Entry 7VDM (electron microscopy, 2.98 A resolution); this record covers chains B and S of the 6 polymer chains in the assembly.

# Chain B
Protein: Guanine nucleotide-binding protein G(I)/G(S)/G(T) subunit beta-1
From: Homo sapiens
UniProt: P62873 (GBB1_HUMAN); numbering as in UniProt (aligned over 2-340)
Sequence (358 residues; row label = number of the first residue in the row; numbers below 1 keep their minus sign (Met-17 is residue -17)):
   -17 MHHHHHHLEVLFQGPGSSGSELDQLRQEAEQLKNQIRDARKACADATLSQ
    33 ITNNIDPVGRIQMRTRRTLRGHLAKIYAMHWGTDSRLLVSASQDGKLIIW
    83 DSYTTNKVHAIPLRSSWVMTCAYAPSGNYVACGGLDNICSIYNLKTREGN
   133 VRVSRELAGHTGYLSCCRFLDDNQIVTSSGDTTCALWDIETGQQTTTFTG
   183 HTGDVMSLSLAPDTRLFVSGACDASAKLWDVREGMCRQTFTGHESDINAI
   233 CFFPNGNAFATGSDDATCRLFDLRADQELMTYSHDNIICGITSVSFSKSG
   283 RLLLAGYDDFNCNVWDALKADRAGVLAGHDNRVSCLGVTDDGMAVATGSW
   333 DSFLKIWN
Unresolved in the structure: -17 to 1
Differences from the reference sequence: initiating methionine (-17); expression tag (-16 to 1)
UniProt features mapped onto this chain:
  - modified residue: Ser2 (N-acetylserine), His266 (Phosphohistidine)
Disulfides: Cys121-Cys149

# Chain S
Protein: scFv
From: Homo sapiens
Notes: antibody fragment or engineered binder
Sequence (285 residues; numbered -36 to 235 plus 14 insertion-coded residues; 1 number in that range is skipped by the numbering (no residue carries it; nothing is unmodelled there); the number before each row is that of its first residue; a row labelled like 120A-120N holds insertion residues (120A, then the next letters in order); numbers below 1 keep their minus sign (Met-36 is residue -36)):
   -36 MLLVNQSHQGFNKEHTSKMVSAIVLYVLLAAAAHSAFAVQLVESGGGLVQ
    14 PGGSRKLSCSASGFAFSSFGMHWVRQAPEKGLEWVAYISSGSGTIYYADT
    64 VKGRFTISRDDPKNTLFLQMTSLRSEDTAMYYCVRSIYYYGSSPFDFWGQ
   114 GTTLTVS
120A-120N AGGGGSGGGGSGGG
   122 GSADIVMTQATSSVPVTPGESVSISCRSSKSLLHSNGNTYLYWFLQRPGQ
   172 SPQLLIYRMSNLASGVPDRFSGSGSGTAFTLTISRLEAEDVGVYYCMQHL
   222 EYPLTFGAGTKLEL
Unresolved in the structure: -36 to 1, 120A-120N, 122-124, 235
Disulfides: Cys147-Cys217

# Chain B / chain S interface
Residue-residue contacts (10):
  Asp66(B) with Tyr103(S)
  Arg68(B) with Tyr103(S)
  Val90(B) with Tyr102(S), hydrophobic
  Arg129(B) with Arg98(S), hydrogen bond (backbone-side chain); Asp109(S), salt bridge
  Glu130(B) with Gly26(S); Phe27(S); Ala28(S), hydrogen bond (backbone-backbone); Phe32(S)
  Gly131(B) with Phe32(S)
Other interface residues (no listed pair), chain B (10 interface residues in all): Leu69, Asp83, His91, Asn132
Other interface residues (no listed pair), chain S (10 interface residues in all): Val2, Ser185

# In short
The chain B/chain S interface involves 10 residues from each chain, with 2 hydrogen bonds and 1 salt bridge.
Polar pairs include Arg129(B)-Asp109(S), Arg129(B)-Arg98(S) and Glu130(B)-Ala28(S).
Chain B is Guanine nucleotide-binding protein G(I)/G(S)/G(T) subunit beta-1 and chain S is scFv, both from
Homo sapiens; the structure, Cryo-EM structure of pseudoallergen receptor MRGPRX2 complex with substance P,
was determined by electron microscopy, deposited together with 7VDH, 7VDL, 7VUY, 7VUZ, 7VV0, 7VV3, 7VV4 and
7VV5.
